PDB entry 3OWH | X-ray diffraction, 2.28 A resolution | chains A and B

Chain A (and B):
Name: Ribosyldihydronicotinamide dehydrogenase [quinone]
Source organism: Homo sapiens
Notes: EC 1.10.99.2; chain B of this document is another copy of the same molecule, construct and numbering; everything in this record applies to it too
Reference sequence: P16083 (NQO2_HUMAN); residues 0-230 here correspond to UniProt positions 1-231 (UniProt number = residue number + 1)
Amino-acid sequence (231 residues; numbered 0 to 230; the number before each row is that of its first residue; numbering starts at 0):
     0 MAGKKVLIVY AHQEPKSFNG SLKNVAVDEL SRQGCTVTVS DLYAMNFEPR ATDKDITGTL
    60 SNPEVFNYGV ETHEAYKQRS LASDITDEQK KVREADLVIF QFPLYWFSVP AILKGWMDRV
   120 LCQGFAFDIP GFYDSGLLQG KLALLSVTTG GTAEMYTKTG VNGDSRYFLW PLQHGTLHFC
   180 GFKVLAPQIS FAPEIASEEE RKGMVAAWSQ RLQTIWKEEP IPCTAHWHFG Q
Unresolved in the structure: 0-1, 229-230 (chain B: 0-1, 230)
Swiss-Prot annotation at these positions:
  - binding site (FAD): His11, Phe17 to Ser20, Leu103 to Phe106, Thr147 to Gly150, Tyr155, Glu193, Arg200
  - binding site (substrate): Phe126 to Ile128
  - binding site (Zn(2+)): His173, His177, Cys222
  - modified residue (Phosphoserine): Ser79, Ser196
Metal / ion sites: Zn2+: His173, His177, Cys222
Residues lining bound ligands:
  - 52X (methyl {3-[2-(acetylamino)ethyl]-2-iodo-1H-indol-5-yl}carbamate), molecule 1: Gly68, Val69, Gln122, Phe126, Phe131, Tyr132, Phe178
  - 52X, molecule 2: Trp105, Phe106, Gly149, Gly150, Met154, Tyr155, Asn161
  - FAD (flavin-adenine dinucleotide), molecule 1: His11, Lys15, Ser16, Phe17, Asn18, Ser20, Pro102, Leu103, Tyr104, Trp105, Phe106, Thr147, Thr148, Gly149, Gly150, Tyr155, Pro192, Glu193, Glu197, Arg200, Lys201, Val204
  - FAD, molecule 2: Asn66, Tyr67, Gly68, Asp117
From the paper describing this entry:
  - binding site for 52X: Gly149, Asn161

Chain A / chain B interface:
Residue-residue contacts (86; chain A residue first):
  Gln12(A) - Ala50(B)  hydrogen bond (side chain-backbone)
  Gln12(A) - Phe65(B)
  Gln12(A) - Tyr67(B)
  Glu13(A) - Glu63(B)
  Glu13(A) - Val64(B)
  Glu13(A) - Phe65(B)  hydrogen bond (side chain-backbone)
  Lys15(A) - Glu63(B)  salt bridge
  Lys15(A) - Val64(B)
  Tyr42(A) - Ala50(B)
  Asn45(A) - Arg49(B)  hydrogen bond (backbone-side chain)
  Phe46(A) - Arg49(B)  hydrogen bond (backbone-side chain)
  Glu47(A) - Arg49(B)  salt bridge
  Pro48(A) - Pro48(B)  hydrophobic
  Pro48(A) - Arg49(B)
  Pro48(A) - Ala110(B)
  Arg49(A) - Asn45(B)  hydrogen bond (side chain-backbone)
  Arg49(A) - Phe46(B)  hydrogen bond (side chain-backbone)
  Arg49(A) - Glu47(B)
  Arg49(A) - Pro48(B)
  Ala50(A) - Gln12(B)  hydrogen bond (backbone-side chain)
  Ala50(A) - Tyr42(B)
  Glu63(A) - Glu13(B)
  Val64(A) - Glu13(B)
  Phe65(A) - Gln12(B)
  Phe65(A) - Glu13(B)  hydrogen bond (backbone-side chain)
  Asn66(A) - Glu193(B)  hydrogen bond
  Tyr67(A) - Gln12(B)
  Tyr104(A) - Tyr67(B)
  Tyr104(A) - Lys113(B)  hydrogen bond (backbone-side chain)
  Tyr104(A) - Asp117(B)
  Trp105(A) - Lys113(B)
  Trp105(A) - Met116(B)  hydrogen bond (side chain-backbone)
  Trp105(A) - Asp117(B)
  Trp105(A) - Leu120(B)
  Trp105(A) - Phe126(B)  hydrophobic
  Trp105(A) - Gly174(B)
  Trp105(A) - Thr175(B)
  Trp105(A) - Phe178(B)  hydrophobic
  Trp105(A) - Cys179(B)  hydrophobic
  Phe106(A) - Tyr132(B)
  Phe106(A) - Trp169(B)
  Phe106(A) - Pro170(B)  hydrophobic
  Phe106(A) - Gly174(B)
  Ser107(A) - Lys113(B)
  Val108(A) - Lys113(B)  hydrogen bond (backbone-side chain)
  Pro109(A) - Asp117(B)
  Ala110(A) - Pro48(B)
  Ala110(A) - Ala110(B)
  Ala110(A) - Lys113(B)
  Ala110(A) - Gly114(B)
  Ala110(A) - Asp117(B)  hydrogen bond (backbone-side chain)
  Lys113(A) - Tyr104(B)  hydrogen bond (side chain-backbone)
  Lys113(A) - Ser107(B)
  Lys113(A) - Val108(B)  hydrogen bond (side chain-backbone)
  Lys113(A) - Ala110(B)
  Gly114(A) - Ala110(B)
  Met116(A) - Trp105(B)  hydrogen bond (backbone-side chain)
  Asp117(A) - Tyr104(B)
  Asp117(A) - Trp105(B)
  Asp117(A) - Pro109(B)
  Asp117(A) - Ala110(B)  hydrogen bond (side chain-backbone)
  Leu120(A) - Trp105(B)
  Phe126(A) - Trp105(B)  hydrophobic
  Tyr132(A) - Phe106(B)
  Tyr132(A) - Val160(B)
  Tyr132(A) - Asn161(B)  hydrogen bond
  Val160(A) - Tyr132(B)
  Val160(A) - His173(B)  hydrogen bond (backbone-side chain)
  Asn161(A) - Tyr132(B)  hydrogen bond
  Asn161(A) - Trp169(B)
  Tyr166(A) - Trp169(B)
  Tyr166(A) - Phe228(B)  hydrophobic
  Trp169(A) - Phe106(B)
  Trp169(A) - Asn161(B)
  Trp169(A) - Tyr166(B)
  Pro170(A) - Trp105(B)
  Pro170(A) - Phe106(B)  hydrophobic
  His173(A) - Val160(B)  hydrogen bond (side chain-backbone)
  Gly174(A) - Trp105(B)
  Gly174(A) - Phe106(B)
  Thr175(A) - Trp105(B)
  Phe178(A) - Trp105(B)  hydrophobic
  Cys179(A) - Trp105(B)  hydrophobic
  Glu193(A) - Asn66(B)  hydrogen bond
  Phe228(A) - Tyr166(B)  hydrophobic
  Phe228(A) - Phe228(B)  hydrophobic
Also at the interface, not in a pair above, chain A (47 interface residues in all): His11, Thr51, Ile111, Gly162, Phe167, Ala224
Also at the interface, not in a pair above, chain B (46 interface residues in all): Lys15, Thr51, Ile111, Gly162, Phe167, Ala224

Summary:
47 residues of chain A face 46 of chain B across their interface; the contacts include 22 hydrogen bonds and 2
salt bridges. Polar pairs include Lys15(A)-Glu63(B), Glu47(A)-Arg49(B) and Gln12(A)-Ala50(B). Bound to chain
A: flavin-adenine dinucleotide and compound 52X. From the paper: a binding site for 52X at Gly149(A) and
Asn161(A).
Both chains are Ribosyldihydronicotinamide dehydrogenase [quinone] (Homo sapiens). Entry 3OWH (X-ray
Structural study of quinone reductase II inhibition by compounds with micromolar to nanomolar range IC50 ...)
was determined by X-ray diffraction together with 3OVM, 3OWX, 3OX1, 3OX2 and 3OX3 from the same study.
